Entry 6QUH (X-ray diffraction, 1.50 A resolution); this record covers chain B.

== Chain B ==
Protein: Green fluorescent protein
Organism: Aequorea victoria
Reference sequence: P42212 (GFP_AEQVI); aligned to UniProt positions 2-229 over residues 1-228 (the alignment contains insertions or deletions, so no single offset holds)
Chain sequence (229 residues; each row starts with the number of its first residue; numbering starts at 0):
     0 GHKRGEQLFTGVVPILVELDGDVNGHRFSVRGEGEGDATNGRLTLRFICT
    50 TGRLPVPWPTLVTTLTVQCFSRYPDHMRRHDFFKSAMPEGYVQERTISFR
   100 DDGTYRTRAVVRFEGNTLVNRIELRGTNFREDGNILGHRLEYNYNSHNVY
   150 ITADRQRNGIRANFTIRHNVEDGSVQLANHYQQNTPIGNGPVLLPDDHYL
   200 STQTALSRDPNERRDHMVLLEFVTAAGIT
Construct notes: expression tag (0); conflict His1 (Ser2 in P42212), Gln6 (Glu in P42212), Arg26 (Lys in P42212), 34 further conflict positions vs the reference (P42212) not listed; insertion (3)
Modified positions: Thr65 ({2-[(1R,2R)-1-amino-2-hydroxypropyl]-4-(4-hydroxybenzylidene)-5-oxo-4,5-dihydro-1H-imidazol-1-yl}acetic acid; CRO)
Bound ions: Cu ion site 1: Gly0, His1, Asp74; Cu ion site 2: His25, Glu130; Cu ion site 3: His137, Glu170 (shared with 2 residues of chain E); Ca2+ near Glu140 (its only coordinating residue here)
From the paper describing this entry:
  - Cu ion coordination: His25

== Overview ==
Gly0, His1 and Asp74 form the Cu ion site 1. His25 and Glu130 coordinate Cu ion site 2. The paper reports Cu
ion coordination by His25.
Chain B is Green fluorescent protein (Aequorea victoria); the structure, GHK tagged GFP variant crystal form
II at 1.34A wavelength, was determined by X-ray diffraction together with 6QUG, 6QUI and 6QUJ from the same
study.
